2RE8 - chains B and A; structure by X-ray diffraction, 2.60 A resolution.

# Chain B
Molecule: Glutamine tRNA
Sequence (75 nucleotides; numbered 901 to 976; 1 number in that range is skipped by the numbering (no residue carries it; nothing is unmodelled there); the number before each row is that of its first residue):
   901 GGGGGUAUCGCCAAGC
   918 GGUAAGGCACCGGAUUCUGAUUCCGGCAUUCCGAGGUUCGAAUCCUCGUA
   968 CCCCAGCCA
Not modelled in the structure: 901

# Chain A
Protein: Glutaminyl-tRNA synthetase
Source organism: Escherichia coli
Notes: EC 6.1.1.18
UniProt: P00962 (SYQ_ECOLI); residues 0-547 here correspond to UniProt positions 1-548 (UniProt number = residue number + 1)
Sequence (556 residues; row label = number of the first residue in the row; numbering starts at 0):
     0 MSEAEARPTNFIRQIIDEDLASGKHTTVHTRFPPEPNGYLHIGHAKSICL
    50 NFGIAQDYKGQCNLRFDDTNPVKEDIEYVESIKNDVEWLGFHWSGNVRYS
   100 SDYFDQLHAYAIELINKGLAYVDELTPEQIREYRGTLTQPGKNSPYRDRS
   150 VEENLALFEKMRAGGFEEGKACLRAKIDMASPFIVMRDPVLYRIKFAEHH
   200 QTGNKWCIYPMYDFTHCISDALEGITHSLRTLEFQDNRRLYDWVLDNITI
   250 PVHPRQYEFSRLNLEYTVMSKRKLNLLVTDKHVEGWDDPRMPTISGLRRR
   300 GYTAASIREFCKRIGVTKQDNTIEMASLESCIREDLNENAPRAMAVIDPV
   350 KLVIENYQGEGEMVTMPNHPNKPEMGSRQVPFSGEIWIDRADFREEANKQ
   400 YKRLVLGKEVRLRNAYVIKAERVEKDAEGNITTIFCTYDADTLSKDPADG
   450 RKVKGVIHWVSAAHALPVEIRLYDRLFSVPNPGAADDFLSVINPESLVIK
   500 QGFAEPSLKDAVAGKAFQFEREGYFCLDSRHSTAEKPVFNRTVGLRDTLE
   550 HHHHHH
Not modelled in the structure: 0-7, 443-453, 548-555
Differences from the reference sequence: engineered mutation Arg229 (Cys230 in P00962); expression tag (548-555)
Curated features (UniProtKB/Swiss-Prot):
  - region: Thr316 to Glu323 (Interaction with tRNA)
  - motif: Pro33 to His43 ('HIGH' region), Val267 to Arg271 ('KMSKS' region)
  - binding site (ATP): Glu34 to Asn36, His40 to Ser46, Thr230, Arg260, Leu261, Met268 to Lys270
  - binding site (L-glutamine): Asp66, Tyr211
Small-molecule neighbours: o5'-(L-glutamyl-sulfamoyl)-adenosine (GSU): Arg30, Phe31, Pro32, Pro33, Glu34, His40, Gly42, His43, Lys45, Ser46, Asp66, Tyr211, His215, Leu228, Arg229, Thr230, Phe233, Phe258, Arg260, Leu261, Met268, Lys270
Reported in the primary citation:
  - mutagenesis - C229R: unchanged catalytic activity on Glu
  - mutagenesis - C229R (Kd 240 mM): increased binding to Glu
  - binding site for o5'-(L-glutamyl-sulfamoyl)-adenosine: Arg30, Tyr211, Arg229
  - conformationally variable residues (helix shift, side-chain flip): Thr8 to Lys23, Gln255, Tyr256
  - mutagenesis - R30A, R30K (30-fold), C229R, C229R/Q255I: decreased catalytic activity on Gln
  - mutagenesis - R30A, R30K: abolished catalytic activity on Glu

# Chain B / chain A interface
Residue-residue contacts (97; chain B residue first):
  G902(B) with Leu136(A), base contact; Thr137(A), base contact; Pro181(A), hydrogen bond to the base; Ile183(A), base contact
  G903(B) with Pro181(A), sugar contact; Phe182(A), sugar contact; Asp235(A), hydrogen bond to the base
  G904(B) with Phe182(A), sugar contact; Gln234(A), sugar contact; Asp235(A), sugar contact; Arg238(A), hydrogen bond to the phosphate
  G905(B) with Gln234(A), hydrogen bond to the sugar; Arg238(A), salt bridge to the phosphate
  U906(B) with Lys317(A), sugar contact; Gln318(A), phosphate contact
  A907(B) with Gln318(A), hydrogen bond to the phosphate
  U908(B) with Gln318(A), hydrogen bond to the phosphate
  G910(B) with Glu323(A), hydrogen bond to the base
  C911(B) with Thr321(A), hydrogen bond to the sugar; Ile322(A), sugar contact; Glu323(A), sugar contact
  C912(B) with Ile313(A), hydrogen bond to the sugar; Asn320(A), phosphate contact; Thr321(A), hydrogen bond to the phosphate
  A913(B) with Ile313(A), sugar contact; Thr316(A), hydrogen bond to the phosphate
  A914(B) with Thr316(A), phosphate contact
  G915(B) with Gln13(A), hydrogen bond to the phosphate
  C916(B) with Gln13(A), hydrogen bond to the base
  G924(B) with Arg312(A), sugar contact
  C925(B) with Arg312(A), sugar contact; Ala325(A), sugar contact; Ser326(A), sugar contact; Ser329(A), sugar contact
  A926(B) with Ala325(A), sugar contact
  C927(B) with Arg545(A), salt bridge to the phosphate
  C934(B) with Arg410(A), hydrogen bond to the base; Leu411(A), base contact; Arg412(A), hydrogen bond to the sugar; Asn413(A), hydrogen bond to the base; Ala414(A), base contact; Leu442(A), base contact
  U935(B) with Arg341(A), hydrogen bond to the base; Pro369(A), base contact; Arg412(A), hydrogen bond to the sugar; Gln517(A), hydrogen bond to the base; Glu519(A), base contact; Arg520(A), hydrogen bond to the base; Leu544(A), base contact
  G936(B) with Gln399(A), hydrogen bond to the base; Lys401(A), salt bridge to the phosphate; Arg402(A), hydrogen bond to the base; Val455(A), phosphate contact; Arg520(A), salt bridge to the phosphate
  A937(B) with Asn370(A), base contact; Leu544(A), sugar contact; Arg545(A), sugar contact; Thr547(A), hydrogen bond to the phosphate
  U938(B) with Asn336(A), hydrogen bond to the sugar; Asn370(A), base contact; Arg545(A), phosphate contact
  C969(B) with Asp319(A), sugar contact
  C970(B) with Glu232(A), sugar contact; Asp235(A), base contact
  C971(B) with Leu136(A), base contact; Ile183(A), sugar contact; Asp235(A), sugar contact
  A972(B) with Arg133(A), hydrogen bond to the sugar; Gly134(A), sugar contact; Thr135(A), base contact; Leu136(A), base contact; Ile183(A), sugar contact
  G973(B) with Arg130(A), phosphate contact; Arg133(A), salt bridge to the phosphate
  C974(B) with Leu124(A), hydrogen bond to the base; Thr125(A), base contact; Pro126(A), base contact; Ile129(A), phosphate contact; Arg133(A), salt bridge to the phosphate; Gly168(A), hydrogen bond to the base; Cys171(A), base contact; Val189(A), phosphate contact; Arg192(A), base contact; Met210(A), sugar contact
  C975(B) with Asn69(A), hydrogen bond to the sugar; Arg192(A), salt bridge to the phosphate; Lys194(A), salt bridge to the phosphate; Met210(A), sugar contact
  A976(B) with Glu34(A), sugar contact; Asp66(A), phosphate contact; Thr68(A), hydrogen bond to the phosphate; Asn69(A), phosphate contact; Arg192(A), salt bridge to the phosphate; Met210(A), phosphate contact; Tyr211(A), hydrogen bond to the phosphate; Phe233(A), base contact; Asn236(A), base contact
Interface residues without a listed pair, chain A (70 interface residues in all): Lys169, Ala170, Pro209, Val315, Tyr400, Thr441
From the paper, about this interface:
  - interface residues, chain A: Arg238(A)

# Overview
The interface between chain B and chain A involves 31 residues on one side and 70 on the other; the contacts
include 30 hydrogen bonds and 9 salt bridges. Among the polar pairs are G902(B)-Pro181(A), G903(B)-Asp235(A)
and G910(B)-Glu323(A). The paper reports a binding site for o5'-(L-glutamyl-sulfamoyl)-adenosine at Arg30(A),
Tyr211(A) and Arg229(A); R30A, R30K and C229R of chain A, among others, reduce catalytic activity on Gln.
Chain B is Glutamine tRNA and chain A is Glutaminyl-tRNA synthetase (Escherichia coli); the structure,
Glutaminyl-tRNA synthetase mutant C229R with bound analog 5'-O-[N-(L-GLUTAMYL)-SULFAMOYL]ADENOSINE, was
determined by X-ray diffraction together with 2RD2 from the same study.
